PDB entry 1P3I | X-ray diffraction, 2.30 A resolution | chains I and D of the 10 polymer chains in the assembly

== Chain I ==
Molecule: Palindromic 146bp Human Alpha-Satellite DNA fragment
Source organism: Homo sapiens
Sequence (146 nucleotides; each row starts with the number of its first residue):
     1 ATCAATATCCACCTGCAGATTCTACCAAAAGTGTATTTGGAAACTGCTCC
    51 ATCAAAAGGCATGTTCAGCGGAATTCCGCTGAACATGCCTTTTGATGGAG
   101 CAGTTTCCAAATACACTTTTGGTAGAATCTGCAGGTGGATATTGAT

== Chain D ==
Name: Histone H2B
Source organism: Xenopus laevis
UniProt: P02281 (H2B1_XENLA); residues 1198-1322 here correspond to UniProt positions 1-125 (UniProt number = residue number - 1197)
Sequence (125 residues; each row starts with the number of its first residue):
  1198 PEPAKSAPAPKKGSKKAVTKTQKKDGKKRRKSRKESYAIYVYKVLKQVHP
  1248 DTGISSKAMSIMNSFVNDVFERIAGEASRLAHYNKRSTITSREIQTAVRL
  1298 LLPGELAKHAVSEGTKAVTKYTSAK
Disordered / not traced: 1198-1227
Sequence notes: conflict Gln-1219 (Pro23 in P02281), Leu-1242 (Met46 in P02281), Ser-1257 (Gly61 in P02281), Val-1266 (Ile70 in P02281)
Swiss-Prot annotation at these positions:
  - modified residue: Lys-1213 (N6-acetyllysine)

== How chain I and chain D interact ==
Pairs across the interface (14; chain I residue first):
  DA19(I) / Ser-1252(D)  phosphate contact
  DA19(I) / Ser-1253(D)  hydrogen bond to the phosphate
  DT20(I) / Tyr-1239(D)  phosphate contact
  DT20(I) / Gly-1250(D)  phosphate contact
  DT20(I) / Ile-1251(D)  phosphate contact
  DT32(I) / Lys-1322(D)  salt bridge to the phosphate
  DG39(I) / Ser-1284(D)  hydrogen bond to the phosphate
  DG39(I) / Thr-1285(D)  hydrogen bond to the phosphate
  DG40(I) / Arg-1283(D)  phosphate contact
  DG40(I) / Ser-1284(D)  hydrogen bond to the phosphate
  DG40(I) / Thr-1285(D)  hydrogen bond to the phosphate
  DA41(I) / Arg-1283(D)  salt bridge to the phosphate
  DG103(I) / Lys-1228(D)  sugar contact
  DG103(I) / Ser-1229(D)  hydrogen bond to the phosphate
Interface residues without a listed pair, chain I (9 interface residues in all): DA28, DA29
Interface residues without a listed pair, chain D (13 interface residues in all): Arg-1230, Lys-1282

== In short ==
The interface between chain I and chain D involves 9 residues on one side and 13 on the other; the contacts
include 6 hydrogen bonds and 2 salt bridges. Polar contacts include DA19(I)/Ser-1253(D), DG39(I)/Ser-1284(D)
and DG39(I)/Thr-1285(D).
Chain I is Palindromic 146bp Human Alpha-Satellite DNA fragment (Homo sapiens) and chain D is Histone H2B
(Xenopus laevis); the structure, Crystallographic Studies of Nucleosome Core Particles containing Histone
'Sin' Mutants, was determined by X-ray diffraction (same publication as 1P34, 1P3A, 1P3B, 1P3F, 1P3G, 1P3K and
4 further entries).
